6ET9 - chains C and F of the 12 polymer chains in the assembly; structure by X-ray diffraction, 2.75 A resolution.

== Chain C ==
Name: Acetyl-CoA acetyltransferase thiolase
From: Methanothermococcus thermolithotrophicus
Notes: EC 2.3.1.9
Amino-acid sequence (392 residues; numbered 1 to 392; the number before each row is that of its first residue):
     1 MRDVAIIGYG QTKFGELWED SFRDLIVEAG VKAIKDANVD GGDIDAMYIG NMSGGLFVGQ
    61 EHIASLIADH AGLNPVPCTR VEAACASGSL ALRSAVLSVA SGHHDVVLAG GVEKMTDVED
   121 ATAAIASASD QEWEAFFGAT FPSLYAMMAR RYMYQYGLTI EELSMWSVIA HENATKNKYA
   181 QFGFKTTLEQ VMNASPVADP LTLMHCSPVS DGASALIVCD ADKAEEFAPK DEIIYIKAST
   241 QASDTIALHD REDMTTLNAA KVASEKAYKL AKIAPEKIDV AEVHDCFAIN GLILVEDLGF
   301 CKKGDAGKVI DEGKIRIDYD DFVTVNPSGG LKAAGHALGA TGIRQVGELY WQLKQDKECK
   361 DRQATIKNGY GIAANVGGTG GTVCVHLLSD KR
Disordered / not traced: 315-317
Ion coordination: K+: Asp-36, Glu-232
What the authors report for this chain:
  - catalytic residues: Cys-85 (proposed by the authors, not directly observed)

== Chain F ==
Name: Pfam DUF35
From: Methanothermococcus thermolithotrophicus
Amino-acid sequence (130 residues; each row starts with the number of its first residue):
     1 MVVRSWRHMK ERYNLIGTRC KTCGKVYFPS RTVCPDCRRK GELEEFQLSG KGKIYTYSIV
    61 YAPPKEFNKL TPYVIAIVEL EEGPKVTAQV DCDINKISIG IPVEAAFRRI KEDGKDGIIS
   121 YGYKFVPITE
Disordered / not traced: 1, 130
Ion coordination: Zn2+: Cys-20, Cys-23, Cys-34, Cys-37

== How chain C and chain F interact ==
Contacting residue pairs (24; chain C residue first):
  Trp-18(C) / Trp-6(F)
  Trp-18(C) / Arg-7(F)  hydrogen bond (backbone-side chain)
  Glu-19(C) / Arg-7(F)
  Asp-20(C) / Arg-7(F)
  Ser-21(C) / Arg-7(F)
  Asp-24(C) / Thr-32(F)  hydrogen bond
  Val-27(C) / Val-33(F)  hydrophobic
  Ile-34(C) / Arg-39(F)
  Lys-35(C) / Arg-39(F)
  Val-39(C) / Arg-39(F)  hydrogen bond (backbone-side chain)
  Asp-40(C) / Arg-39(F)  salt bridge
  Gly-41(C) / Arg-38(F)
  Gly-42(C) / Arg-38(F)
  Phe-57(C) / Arg-4(F)
  Val-58(C) / Arg-4(F)
  Asp-69(C) / Arg-31(F)  salt bridge
  His-70(C) / Arg-31(F)
  Gly-72(C) / Pro-35(F)
  Gly-72(C) / Arg-38(F)
  Leu-73(C) / Arg-38(F)
  Lys-114(C) / Arg-7(F)
  Asp-117(C) / Val-3(F)
  Asp-117(C) / Arg-4(F)
  Asp-117(C) / Arg-7(F)  salt bridge
Interface residues without a listed pair, chain C (23 interface residues in all): Val-31, Ala-71, Thr-116

== Overview ==
Chain C and chain F form an interface of 23 and 10 residues respectively, with 3 hydrogen bonds and 3 salt
bridges. Polar contacts include Asp-40(C)/Arg-39(F), Asp-69(C)/Arg-31(F) and Asp-117(C)/Arg-7(F). The K+ site
is built by Asp-36(C) and Glu-232(C). Cys-20(F), Cys-23(F), Cys-34(F) and Cys-37(F) form the Zn2+ site. The
paper reports the catalytic residue Cys-85(C).
Here chain C is Acetyl-CoA acetyltransferase thiolase and chain F is Pfam DUF35, both from Methanothermococcus
thermolithotrophicus. Entry 6ET9 (Structure of the acetoacetyl-CoA-thiolase/HMG-CoA-synthase complex from
Methanothermococcus thermolithotrophicus at 2.75 A) was determined by X-ray diffraction together with 6ESQ
from the same study.
